Entry 5A8K (X-ray diffraction, 1.41 A resolution); this record covers chains B and E of the 6 polymer chains in the assembly.

# Chain B (and E)
Protein: Methyl-coenzyme M reductase
Organism: Methanothermobacter wolfeii
Notes: EC 2.8.4.1; chain E of this document is another copy of the same molecule, construct and numbering; everything in this record applies to it too
Chain sequence (443 residues; each row starts with the number of its first residue):
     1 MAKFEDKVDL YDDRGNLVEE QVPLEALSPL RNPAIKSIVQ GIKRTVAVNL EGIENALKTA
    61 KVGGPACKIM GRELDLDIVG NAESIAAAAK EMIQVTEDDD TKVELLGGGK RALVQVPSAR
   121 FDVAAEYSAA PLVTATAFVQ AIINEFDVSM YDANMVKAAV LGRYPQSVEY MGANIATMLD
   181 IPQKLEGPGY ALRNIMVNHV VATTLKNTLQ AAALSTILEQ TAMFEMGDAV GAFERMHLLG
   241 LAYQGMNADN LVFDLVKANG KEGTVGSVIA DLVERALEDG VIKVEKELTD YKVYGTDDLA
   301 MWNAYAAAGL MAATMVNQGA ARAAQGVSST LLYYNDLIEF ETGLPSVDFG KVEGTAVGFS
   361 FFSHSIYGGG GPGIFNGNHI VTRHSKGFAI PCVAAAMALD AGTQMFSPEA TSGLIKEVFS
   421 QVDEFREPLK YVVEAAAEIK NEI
Not modelled in the structure: 1
Ligand contacts:
  - 1-thioethanesulfonic acid (COM): Phe361, Ser365, Tyr367
  - 2-ethoxyethanol (ETX), molecule 1: Lys7, Val8, Asp9, Gln21, Tyr243, Asp249
  - 2-ethoxyethanol (ETX), molecule 2: Gln40, Lys43, Arg44, Ser118, Phe121, Asp122
  - 2-ethoxyethanol (ETX), molecule 3: Lys61, Ala66, Cys67, Lys68
  - 2-ethoxyethanol (ETX), molecule 4: Glu83, Ala86, Ala87, Lys90, Val103
  - 2-ethoxyethanol (ETX), molecule 5: Gln140, Ile143, Asn144
  - 2-ethoxyethanol (ETX), molecule 6: Gly402, Thr403, Gln404, Met405
  - factor 430 (F43): Ser365, Ile366, Tyr367
  - Coenzyme B (TP7): Phe361, Phe362, Tyr367, Gly368, Gly369, His379, Ile380, Val381

# How chain B and chain E interact
Contacting residue pairs (89):
  Pro29(B) with Val123(E)
  Leu30(B) with Arg120(E)
  Arg31(B) with Val95(E); Thr96(E)
  Lys36(B) with Asp122(E); Val123(E)
  Val39(B) with Val123(E)
  Gln40(B) with Asp122(E)
  Lys43(B) with Ala124(E), hydrogen bond (side chain-backbone); Ala125(E), hydrogen bond (side chain-backbone)
  Met92(B) with Val230(E); Gly231(E)
  Val95(B) with Leu30(E), hydrophobic; Arg31(E)
  Thr96(B) with Arg31(E)
  Arg120(B) with Leu30(E)
  Asp122(B) with Lys36(E); Gln40(E)
  Val123(B) with Pro29(E); Lys36(E); Val39(E); Thr221(E)
  Ala124(B) with Lys43(E), hydrogen bond (backbone-side chain); Glu225(E)
  Ala125(B) with Lys43(E), hydrogen bond (backbone-side chain); Glu126(E); Tyr127(E); Ala191(E), hydrophobic; Glu225(E), hydrogen bond (backbone-side chain)
  Glu126(B) with Ala125(E); Glu126(E); Leu185(E); Pro188(E); Gly189(E), hydrogen bond (side chain-backbone); Glu225(E), hydrogen bond (backbone-side chain)
  Tyr127(B) with Ala125(E)
  Ser128(B) with Pro188(E); Gly189(E)
  Ala129(B) with Glu225(E)
  Leu132(B) with Pro188(E); Glu225(E); Met226(E)
  Val133(B) with Phe224(E)
  Thr136(B) with Gly227(E); Val230(E)
  Gln140(B) with Val230(E), hydrogen bond (side chain-backbone); Gly231(E); Ala232(E), hydrogen bond (side chain-backbone); Phe233(E)
  Tyr164(B) with Gly187(E); Pro188(E)
  Tyr170(B) with Pro188(E)
  Ile181(B) with Pro188(E), hydrophobic
  Gln183(B) with Gln183(E); Leu185(E), hydrogen bond (side chain-backbone); Glu186(E); Gly187(E); Pro188(E)
  Leu185(B) with Glu126(E); Pro182(E), hydrophobic; Gln183(E), hydrogen bond (backbone-side chain)
  Gly187(B) with Tyr164(E); Gln183(E)
  Pro188(B) with Glu126(E); Ser128(E); Leu132(E); Tyr164(E); Tyr170(E); Ile181(E), hydrophobic; Gln183(E)
  Gly189(B) with Glu126(E), hydrogen bond (backbone-side chain); Ser128(E)
  Ala191(B) with Ala125(E), hydrophobic
  Leu192(B) with Val123(E)
  Thr221(B) with Val123(E)
  Glu225(B) with Ala124(E); Ala125(E), hydrogen bond (side chain-backbone); Glu126(E), hydrogen bond (side chain-backbone); Ala129(E); Leu132(E)
  Met226(B) with Leu132(E)
  Gly227(B) with Thr136(E)
  Val230(B) with Met92(E); Thr136(E); Gln140(E), hydrogen bond (backbone-side chain)
  Gly231(B) with Met92(E); Gln140(E)
  Ala232(B) with Gln140(E), hydrogen bond (backbone-side chain)
  Phe233(B) with Gln140(E)
Other interface residues (no listed pair), chain B (46 interface residues in all): Phe121, Pro182, Glu186, Tyr190, Phe224
Other interface residues (no listed pair), chain E (45 interface residues in all): Val133, Tyr190, Leu192

# Overview
Chain B and chain E form an interface of 46 and 45 residues respectively; the contacts include 16 hydrogen
bonds. Among the polar pairs are Lys43(B)-Ala124(E), Lys43(B)-Ala125(E) and Ala125(B)-Glu225(E). Ligands of
chain B: 1-thioethanesulfonic acid, Coenzyme B, factor 430 and 6 copies of 2-ethoxyethanol.
Both chains are Methyl-coenzyme M reductase (Methanothermobacter wolfeii). Entry 5A8K (Methyl-coenzyme M
reductase from methanothermobacter wolfeii at 1.4 A resolution) was determined by X-ray diffraction (same
publication as 5A8R, 5A8W and 5A0Y).
